3SIO - chains D and E of the 5 polymer chains in the assembly; structure by X-ray diffraction, 2.32 A resolution.

Chain D (and E):
Name: Soluble acetylcholine receptor
Source organism: Aplysia californica
Notes: fragment: unp entry 18-236; chain E of this document is another copy of the same molecule, construct and numbering; everything in this record applies to it too
UniProtKB: Q8WSF8 (Q8WSF8_APLCA); residues 1-219 here correspond to UniProt positions 18-236 (UniProt number = residue number + 17)
Sequence (230 residues; numbered -8 to 221; the number before each row is that of its first residue; numbers below 1 keep their minus sign (Asp-8 is residue -8)):
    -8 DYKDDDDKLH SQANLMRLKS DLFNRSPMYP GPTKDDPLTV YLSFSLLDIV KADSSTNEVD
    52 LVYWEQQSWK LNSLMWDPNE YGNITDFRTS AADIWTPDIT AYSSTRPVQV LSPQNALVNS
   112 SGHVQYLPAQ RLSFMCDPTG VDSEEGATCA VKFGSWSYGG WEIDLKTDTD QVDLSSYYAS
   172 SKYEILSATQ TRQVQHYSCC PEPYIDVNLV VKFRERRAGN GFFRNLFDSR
Disordered / not traced: -8 to -6, 209-221 (chain E: 208-221)
Disulfides: Cys127-Cys140, Cys190-Cys191
Covalent attachments: N-acetylglucosamine (NAG) linked to Asn110
Construct notes: expression tag (-8 to 0, 220-221); engineered mutation Tyr32 (Thr49 in Q8WSF8), Ser34 (Gly51 in Q8WSF8), Ser36 (Thr53 in Q8WSF8), Leu38 (Gln55 in Q8WSF8), Trp55 (Tyr72 in Q8WSF8), Ser59 (Arg76 in Q8WSF8), Asn106 (Ile123 in Q8WSF8), Leu108 (Val125 in Q8WSF8), Asn110 (Thr127 in Q8WSF8), Ser111 (His128 in Q8WSF8), Ser112 (Asp129 in Q8WSF8), His114 (Ser131 in Q8WSF8), Gln116 (Met133 in Q8WSF8), Tyr117 (Phe134 in Q8WSF8), Leu118 (Ile135 in Q8WSF8), Ser148 (Val165 in Q8WSF8), Gly150 (Ser167 in Q8WSF8), Trp152 (Phe169 in Q8WSF8)
Ligand contacts:
  - methyllycaconitine (MLK), molecule 1: Leu38, Trp55, Gln116, Leu118, Ser167
  - methyllycaconitine (MLK), molecule 2: Tyr93, Ser94, Lys143, Ser146, Trp147, Ser148, Tyr149, Gly150, Gln186, Tyr188, Cys190, Tyr195, Asp197

Chain D / chain E interface:
Residue-residue contacts (53):
  Asp-4(D) - Asn63(E)
  Lys-1(D) - Asp26(E)
  Lys-1(D) - Asp27(E)  salt bridge
  Ser2(D) - Thr24(E)
  Ser2(D) - Asp26(E)
  Gln3(D) - Tyr20(E)
  Gln3(D) - Pro21(E)
  Gln3(D) - Asp27(E)  hydrogen bond
  Leu6(D) - Pro21(E)  hydrophobic
  Leu6(D) - Thr24(E)
  Met7(D) - Pro18(E)  hydrophobic
  Met7(D) - Pro21(E)  hydrophobic
  Lys10(D) - Pro21(E)  hydrogen bond (side chain-backbone)
  Leu38(D) - Tyr93(E)
  Leu38(D) - Met126(E)  hydrophobic
  Asp39(D) - Met126(E)
  Val41(D) - Thr47(E)
  Val41(D) - Glu49(E)
  Lys42(D) - Thr47(E)
  Trp55(D) - Trp147(E)
  Arg79(D) - Ser148(E)  hydrogen bond (side chain-backbone)
  Arg79(D) - Tyr149(E)
  Arg79(D) - Glu153(E)  salt bridge
  Arg79(D) - Glu193(E)  salt bridge
  Gln100(D) - Pro98(E)
  Val101(D) - Pro98(E)
  Leu102(D) - Thr91(E)
  Leu102(D) - Ser95(E)
  Leu102(D) - Thr96(E)
  Leu102(D) - Arg97(E)
  Leu102(D) - Pro98(E)
  Ser103(D) - Trp147(E)
  Pro104(D) - Asp89(E)
  Pro104(D) - Thr91(E)
  Pro104(D) - Trp147(E)
  Asn106(D) - Asp89(E)
  Asn106(D) - Ser148(E)
  Leu118(D) - Trp147(E)  hydrogen bond (backbone-side chain)
  Ala120(D) - Trp147(E)  hydrophobic
  Arg122(D) - Glu49(E)  salt bridge
  Arg122(D) - Thr96(E)  hydrogen bond (side chain-backbone)
  Arg122(D) - Arg97(E)
  Tyr169(D) - Met126(E)  hydrophobic
  Tyr169(D) - Cys127(E)
  Tyr169(D) - Asp128(E)  hydrogen bond (side chain-backbone)
  Ser171(D) - Asn48(E)  hydrogen bond (backbone-side chain)
  Ser171(D) - Asp128(E)
  Ser172(D) - Asn48(E)
  Lys173(D) - Ser45(E)  hydrogen bond (side chain-backbone)
  Lys173(D) - Ser46(E)
  Lys173(D) - Thr47(E)
  Lys173(D) - Asn48(E)
  Arg207(D) - Asp128(E)  salt bridge
Other interface residues (no listed pair), chain D (30 interface residues in all): Val53, Gly73, Thr76
Other interface residues (no listed pair), chain E (34 interface residues in all): Ser17, Met19, Gly22, Lys25, Pro28, Ser64, Gly150

Summary:
30 residues of chain D face 34 of chain E across their interface; the contacts include 8 hydrogen bonds and 5
salt bridges. Polar contacts include Lys-1(D)-Asp27(E), Arg79(D)-Glu153(E) and Arg79(D)-Glu193(E). Bound to
chain D: methyllycaconitine. N-acetylglucosamine is covalently linked to Asn110(D).
Chain D and chain E are both Soluble acetylcholine receptor (Aplysia californica); the structure, Ac-AChBP
ligand binding domain (not including beta 9-10 linker) mutated to human alpha-7 nAChR, was determined by X-ray
diffraction, deposited together with 3SH1 and 3T4M.
